9D0X - chains B and C of the 3 polymer chains in the assembly; structure by electron microscopy, 2.84 A resolution.

Chain B:
Name: Protein cereblon
Source organism: Homo sapiens
UniProt: Q96SW2 (CRBN_HUMAN); numbering as in UniProt (aligned over 40-442)
Sequence (405 residues; numbered 38 to 442; the number before each row is that of its first residue):
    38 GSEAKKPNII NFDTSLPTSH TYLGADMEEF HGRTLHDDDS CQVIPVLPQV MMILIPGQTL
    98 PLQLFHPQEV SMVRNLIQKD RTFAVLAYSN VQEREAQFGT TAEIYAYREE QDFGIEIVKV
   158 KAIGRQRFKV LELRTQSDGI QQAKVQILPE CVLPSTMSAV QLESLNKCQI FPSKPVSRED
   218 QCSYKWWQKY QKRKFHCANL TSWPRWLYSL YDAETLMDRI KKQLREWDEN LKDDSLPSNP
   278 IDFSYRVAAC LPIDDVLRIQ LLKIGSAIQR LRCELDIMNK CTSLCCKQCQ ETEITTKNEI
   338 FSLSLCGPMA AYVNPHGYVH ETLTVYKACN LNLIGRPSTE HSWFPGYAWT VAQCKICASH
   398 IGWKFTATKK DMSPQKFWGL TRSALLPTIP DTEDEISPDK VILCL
Unresolved in the structure: 38-44, 191-249, 426-442
Sequence notes: expression tag (38-39)
Curated features (UniProtKB/Swiss-Prot):
  - binding site (Zn(2+)): C323, C326, C391, C394
  - binding site ((S)-thalidomide): H378, W380, W386
  - natural variant: C391 (C391R: In MRT2)
  - mutagenesis: Y384 (Y384A: Abolishes thalidomide-binding without affecting DCX protein ligase complex activity; when associated with A-386), W386 (W386A: Abolishes thalidomide-binding without affecting DCX protein ligase complex activity; when associated with A-384 ...), R419 to L442 (Fails to rescue increased BK channel activity and decreased probability of neurotransmission in a mouse hippocampal neuron model)
Bound ions: Zn2+: C323, C326, C391, C394
Residues lining bound ligands: A1A1I ((3R)-3-(5-{4-[(2-{4-[(8-cyclopentyl-7-oxo-7,8-dihydropyrido[2,3-d]pyrimidin-2-yl)amino]-3-methylbenzene-1-sulfonyl}-7-azaspiro[3.5]nonan-7-yl)methyl]piperidin-1-yl}-4-fluoro-3-methyl-2-oxo-2,3-dihydro-1H-1,3-benzimidazol-1-yl)piperidine-2,6-dione): N351, P352, E377, H378, S379, W380, W386, W400, F402

Chain C:
Name: Cyclin-dependent kinase 2
Source organism: Homo sapiens
Notes: EC 2.7.11.22
UniProt: P24941 (CDK2_HUMAN); residue numbers follow UniProt; this construct covers 1-298
Sequence (298 residues; each row starts with the number of its first residue):
     1 MENFQKVEKI GEGTYGVVYK ARNKLTGEVV ALKKIRLDTE TEGVPSTAIR EISLLKELNH
    61 PNIVKLLDVI HTENKLYLVF EFLHQDLKKF MDASALTGIP LPLIKSYLFQ LLQGLAFCHS
   121 HRVLHRDLKP QNLLINTEGA IKLADFGLAR AFGVPVRTYT HEVVTLWYRA PEILLGCKYY
   181 STAVDIWSLG CIFAEMVTRR ALFPGDSEID QLFRIFRTLG TPDEVVWPGV TSMPDYKPSF
   241 PKWARQDFSK VVPPLDEDGR SLLSQMLHYD PNKRISAKAA LAHPFFQDVT KPVPHLRL
Modified positions: T160 (phosphothreonine; TPO)
Curated features (UniProtKB/Swiss-Prot):
  - active site: D127 (Proton acceptor)
  - binding site (ATP): I10 to V18, K33, E81 to L83, D86, K129 to N132, D145
  - binding site (Mg(2+)): N132, D145
  - site (CDK7 binding): K9, K88, K89, L166
  - modified residue: M1 (N-acetylmethionine), K6 (N6-acetyllysine), T14 (Phosphothreonine), Y15 (Phosphotyrosine), Y19 (Phosphotyrosine), T160 (Phosphothreonine)
  - natural variant: P45 (P45L: In a glioblastoma multiforme sample)
  - mutagenesis: K9 (K9F: Reduced phosphorylation by CAK), T14 (T14A: 2-fold increase in activity), Y15 (Y15F: 2-fold increase in activity), K88 to K89 (Reduced phosphorylation by CAK), T160 (T160A: Abolishes activity), L166 (L166R: Reduced phosphorylation by CAK and reduced kinase activity)
Residues lining bound ligands: A1A1I ((3R)-3-(5-{4-[(2-{4-[(8-cyclopentyl-7-oxo-7,8-dihydropyrido[2,3-d]pyrimidin-2-yl)amino]-3-methylbenzene-1-sulfonyl}-7-azaspiro[3.5]nonan-7-yl)methyl]piperidin-1-yl}-4-fluoro-3-methyl-2-oxo-2,3-dihydro-1H-1,3-benzimidazol-1-yl)piperidine-2,6-dione): I10, G11, G13, V18, A31, K33, V64, F80, E81, F82, L83, H84, Q85, D86, K89, Q131, L134

Interface between chain B and chain C:
Pairs across the interface (22):
  G61(B) - R36(C)
  A62(B) - R36(C)
  D149(B) - K6(C)
  F150(B) - K6(C)
  F150(B) - V7(C)
  F150(B) - E8(C)
  F150(B) - K9(C)
  F150(B) - Y19(C)  hydrophobic
  R373(B) - K88(C)
  R373(B) - P130(C)
  R373(B) - Q131(C)
  R373(B) - W167(C)
  R373(B) - Y168(C)  hydrogen bond
  R373(B) - E195(C)  salt bridge
  T376(B) - E12(C)
  T376(B) - G13(C)
  E377(B) - K9(C)
  E377(B) - G11(C)
  E377(B) - E12(C)
  H378(B) - E12(C)  hydrogen bond (backbone-side chain)
  K406(B) - T14(C)  hydrogen bond (side chain-backbone)
  K407(B) - T160(C)
Interface residues without a listed pair, chain B (12 interface residues in all): L370, G372
Interface residues without a listed pair, chain C (21 interface residues in all): I10, R50, A201, D206

Overview:
The interface between chain B and chain C involves 12 residues on one side and 21 on the other, with 3
hydrogen bonds and 1 salt bridge. Polar pairs include R373(B)-E195(C), R373(B)-Y168(C) and H378(B)-E12(C).
Compound A1A1I is bound between chain B and chain C.
Here chain B is Protein cereblon and chain C is Cyclin-dependent kinase 2, both from Homo sapiens. Entry 9D0X
(Cryo-EM structure of CDK2/CyclinE1 in complex with CRBN/DDB1 and Cpd 4 (local mask)) was determined by
electron microscopy together with 9D0U, 9D0V and 9D0W from the same study.
